PDB entry 8KCC | electron microscopy, 3.10 A resolution | chains F and J of the 11 polymer chains in the assembly

# Chain F
Name: Histone H3.1
Source organism: Arabidopsis thaliana
UniProtKB: P59226 (H31_ARATH); residues 0-135 here correspond to UniProt positions 1-136 (UniProt number = residue number + 1)
Chain sequence (136 residues; numbered 0 to 135; the number before each row is that of its first residue; numbering starts at 0):
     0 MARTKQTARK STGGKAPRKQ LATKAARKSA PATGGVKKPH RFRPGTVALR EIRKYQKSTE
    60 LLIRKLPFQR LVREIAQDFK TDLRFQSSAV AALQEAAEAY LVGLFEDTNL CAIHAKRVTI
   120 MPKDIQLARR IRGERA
Unresolved in the structure: 0-37
Swiss-Prot annotation at these positions:
  - site: Lys14 (Not N6-methylated), Lys27 (Not N6-acetylated), Ala31 (Recognition by ATXR5 and ATXR6), Lys36 (Not N6-acetylated)
  - modified residue: Lys4 (N6,N6,N6-trimethyllysine), Lys9 (N6,N6,N6-trimethyllysine), Ser10 (Phosphoserine), Thr11 (Phosphothreonine), Lys14 (N6-acetyllysine), Lys18 (N6-acetyllysine), Lys23 (N6-acetyllysine), Lys27 (N6,N6,N6-trimethyllysine), Ser28 (Phosphoserine), Lys36 (N6,N6,N6-trimethyllysine)

# Chain J
Molecule: 170-nt DNA strand
Sequence (170 nucleotides; each row starts with the number of its first residue; numbers below 1 keep their minus sign (DA-19 is residue -19)):
   -19 ATCGCGACAC CGGCACTGGA ACAGGATGTA TATATGTGAC ACGTGCCTGG AGACTAGGGA
    41 GTAATCCCCT TGGCGGTTAA AACGCGGGGG ACAGCGCGTA CGTGCGTTTA AGCGGTGCTA
   101 GAGCTGTCTA CGACCAATTG AGCGGCCTCG GCACCGGGAT TCTCCAGGAT
Unresolved in the structure: -19 to 0

# Interface between chain F and chain J
Residue-residue contacts (22; chain F residue first):
  Pro38(F) - DC145(J)  phosphate contact
  His39(F) - DC144(J)  base contact
  Arg40(F) - DG66(J)  base contact
  Arg40(F) - DC144(J)  phosphate contact
  Arg40(F) - DC145(J)  hydrogen bond to the phosphate
  Phe41(F) - DC144(J)  sugar contact
  Arg42(F) - DG69(J)  salt bridge to the phosphate
  Arg42(F) - DC144(J)  phosphate contact
  Thr45(F) - DC144(J)  phosphate contact
  Arg72(F) - DT51(J)  salt bridge to the phosphate
  Arg83(F) - DT50(J)  hydrogen bond to the base
  Arg83(F) - DT51(J)  hydrogen bond to the sugar
  Phe84(F) - DT50(J)  sugar contact
  Phe84(F) - DT51(J)  hydrogen bond to the phosphate
  Gln85(F) - DT50(J)  phosphate contact
  Arg116(F) - DA71(J)  phosphate contact
  Arg116(F) - DC72(J)  phosphate contact
  Val117(F) - DA71(J)  hydrogen bond to the phosphate
  Thr118(F) - DG70(J)  phosphate contact
  Thr118(F) - DA71(J)  hydrogen bond to the phosphate
  Met120(F) - DA71(J)  phosphate contact
  Met120(F) - DC72(J)  phosphate contact
Other interface residues (no listed pair), chain F (19 interface residues in all): Pro43, Arg63, Ser86, Lys115, Lys122
Other interface residues (no listed pair), chain J (12 interface residues in all): DA60, DA61, DT143

# Summary
Chain F and chain J form an interface of 19 and 12 residues respectively, with 6 hydrogen bonds and 2 salt
bridges. Polar contacts include Arg83(F)-DT50(J), Arg83(F)-DT51(J) and Arg40(F)-DC145(J).
Here chain F is Histone H3.1 (Arabidopsis thaliana) and chain J is a 170-nt DNA strand. Entry 8KCC (Complex of
DDM1-nucleosome(H2A.W) complex with DDM1 bound to SHL2) was determined by electron microscopy together with
8KCB from the same study.
